Entry 8VVI (electron microscopy, 2.80 A resolution); this record covers chains A and G of the 7 polymer chains in the assembly.

[Chain A]
Molecule: Motility protein B-like N-terminal domain-containing protein
From: Sulfuricurvum kujiense DSM 16994
UniProt: E4TXT6 (E4TXT6_SULKY); residues 1-238 here = UniProt positions 1-238
Chain sequence (277 residues; each row starts with the number of its first residue):
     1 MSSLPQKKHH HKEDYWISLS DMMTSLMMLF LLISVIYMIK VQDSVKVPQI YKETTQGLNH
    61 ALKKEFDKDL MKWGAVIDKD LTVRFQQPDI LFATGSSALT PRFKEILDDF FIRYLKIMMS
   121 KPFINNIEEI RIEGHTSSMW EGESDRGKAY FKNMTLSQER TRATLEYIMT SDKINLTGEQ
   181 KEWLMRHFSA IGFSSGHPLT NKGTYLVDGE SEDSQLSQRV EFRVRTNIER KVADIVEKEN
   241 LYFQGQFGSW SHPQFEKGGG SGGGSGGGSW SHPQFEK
Disordered / not traced: 1-9, 248-277
Differences from the reference sequence: expression tag (239-277)

[Chain G]
Molecule: MotA/TolQ/ExbB proton channel domain-containing protein
From: Sulfuricurvum kujiense DSM 16994
UniProt: E4TXT5 (E4TXT5_SULKY); numbering as in UniProt (aligned over 1-378)
Chain sequence (378 residues; row label = number of the first residue in the row):
     1 MIHNMAYFGV GLITLMFLIF VMNRRNKSIQ ELAPGILITT GIFFTFVGIA IGLVHFNADN
    61 VDDSLPTLLN GIKTAFWASA TGVFFALIIK ILDIFDLTRT NESSAVEGMS IDDIVTYQAK
   121 QTDVLVEILR SIKNMHSSIA AQDDSSLVSQ IALLRDDSNK KSDALRQEFR DFAATMAENN
   181 SKIFIEALKD VIKNFNDKIS EQFGDNFKQL NQAVEKTVIW QENYRNQMAQ SIETMTLIAS
   241 MLESQAHDYS IIVSNSAEFE SHVSAMGRSL EEITFQREQL QSMIHSLVNF LESASDSLPL
   301 IGQKVDDMTE RLVKGMNEAT EEVQKQVTIL DHELEIALKR SLEGLGQQLA SLSNKFVQDY
   361 TPLTEKLREV VALAAKQR
Disordered / not traced: 100-378

[Chain A / chain G interface]
Contacting residue pairs - 8 pairs, chain A then chain G:
  M27(A) - F76(G)  hydrophobic
  L31(A) - L69(G)  hydrophobic
  V35(A) - L69(G)  hydrophobic
  M38(A) - L65(G)  hydrophobic
  M38(A) - P66(G)  hydrophobic
  M38(A) - L69(G)  hydrophobic
  V45(A) - D62(G)
  Q49(A) - D62(G)
Also at the interface, not in a pair above, chain A (7 interface residues in all): S34
Also at the interface, not in a pair above, chain G (6 interface residues in all): I72

[Summary]
The interface between chain A and chain G involves 7 residues on one side and 6 on the other.
Here chain A is Motility protein B-like N-terminal domain-containing protein and chain G is MotA/TolQ/ExbB
proton channel domain-containing protein, both from Sulfuricurvum kujiense DSM 16994. Entry 8VVI (Cryo-EM
structure of a type II ZorAB complex from Sulfuricurvum kujiense) was determined by electron microscopy (same
publication as 8VVN).
